PDB entry 1Y47 | X-ray diffraction, 2.70 A resolution | chain A

# Chain A
Protein: dueferri (DF2)
Chain sequence (46 residues; each row starts with the number of its first residue):
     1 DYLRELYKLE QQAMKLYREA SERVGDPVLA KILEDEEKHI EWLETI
Ion coordination: Cd2+: Glu-10, Glu-36, His-39

# Summary
The Cd2+ site is built by Glu-10, Glu-36 and His-39.
Chain A is dueferri (DF2); the structure, Structural studies of designed alpha-helical hairpins, was
determined by X-ray diffraction together with 1MFT from the same study.
